PDB entry 4OSO | X-ray diffraction, 2.50 A resolution | chains A and B

[Chain A (and B)]
Molecule: Reductase homolog
Source organism: Streptomyces cyanogenus
Notes: chain B of this document is another copy of the same molecule, construct and numbering; everything in this record applies to it too
UniProt: Q9ZGC1 (Q9ZGC1_STRCY); numbering as in UniProt (aligned over 2-253)
Chain sequence (263 residues; each row starts with the number of its first residue; numbers below 1 keep their minus sign (Met-9 is residue -9)):
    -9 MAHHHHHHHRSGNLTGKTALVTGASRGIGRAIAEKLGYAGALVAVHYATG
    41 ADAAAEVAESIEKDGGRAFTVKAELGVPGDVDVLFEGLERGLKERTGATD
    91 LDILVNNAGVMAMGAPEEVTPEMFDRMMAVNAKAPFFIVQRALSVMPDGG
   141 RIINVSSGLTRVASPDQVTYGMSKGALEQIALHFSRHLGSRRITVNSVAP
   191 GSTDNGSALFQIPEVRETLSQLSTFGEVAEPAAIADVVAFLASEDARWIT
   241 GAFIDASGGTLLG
Not modelled in the structure: -9 to 1 (chain B: -9 to -2, 198-207)
Sequence notes: initiating methionine (-9); expression tag (-8 to 1)
Residues lining bound ligands:
  - rabelomycin (2V4): Met101, Met103, Ser147, Gly148, Leu149, Gln157, Tyr160, Pro190, Gly191, Ser192, Asn195, Leu199, Phe200, Leu209, Leu212, Thr250
  - NADP (NAP; NADP nicotinamide-adenine-dinucleotide phosphate): Gly13, Ala14, Ser15, Arg16, Gly17, Ile18, His36, Tyr37, Ala38, Thr39, Gly40, Ala63, Glu64, Leu65, Asn97, Ala98, Gly99, Val100, Met101, Arg116, Val120, Val145, Ser146, Ser147, Tyr160, Lys164, Pro190, Gly191, Ser192, Thr193, Asn195, Phe200

[Interface between chain A and chain B]
Residue-residue contacts - 60 pairs, chain A then chain B:
  Lys25(A) with Asp235(B), salt bridge
  Ser175(A) with Thr214(B), hydrogen bond (backbone-side chain); Leu252(B)
  Arg176(A) with Thr214(B); Leu252(B), hydrogen bond (side chain-backbone); Gly253(B), hydrogen bond (side chain-backbone)
  Gly179(A) with Thr214(B); Phe215(B)
  Arg182(A) with Phe215(B), hydrogen bond (side chain-backbone)
  Ser213(A) with Trp238(B)
  Thr214(A) with Ser175(B); Arg176(B); Gly179(B); Thr240(B)
  Phe215(A) with Gly179(B); Arg182(B), hydrogen bond (backbone-side chain); Arg237(B); Trp238(B), hydrophobic; Thr240(B)
  Glu217(A) with Arg182(B), salt bridge; Trp238(B)
  Val218(A) with Trp238(B)
  Ala219(A) with Trp238(B)
  Ala222(A) with Arg237(B)
  Ala223(A) with Arg237(B)
  Asp226(A) with Asp235(B); Arg237(B), salt bridge
  Val227(A) with Ile239(B), hydrophobic
  Phe230(A) with Asp226(B); Phe230(B), hydrophobic
  Asp235(A) with Asp226(B)
  Arg237(A) with Phe215(B); Ala222(B); Ala223(B); Asp226(B), salt bridge
  Trp238(A) with Ser213(B); Phe215(B), hydrophobic; Glu217(B); Ala219(B); Ala223(B), hydrophobic; Ala246(B); Ser247(B); Gly248(B), hydrogen bond (backbone-backbone)
  Ile239(A) with Val227(B), hydrophobic; Asp245(B)
  Thr240(A) with Thr214(B); Phe215(B); Gly248(B); Gly249(B)
  Gly241(A) with Leu252(B)
  Asp245(A) with Ile239(B)
  Ala246(A) with Trp238(B)
  Ser247(A) with Trp238(B)
  Gly248(A) with Trp238(B), hydrogen bond (backbone-backbone); Thr240(B)
  Gly249(A) with Thr240(B)
  Leu252(A) with Ser175(B); Arg176(B); Gly241(B)
  Gly253(A) with Arg176(B), hydrogen bond (backbone-side chain)
Other interface residues (no listed pair), chain A (36 interface residues in all): Leu172, Ser180, Thr184, Ile224, Ala242, Phe243, Ile244
Other interface residues (no listed pair), chain B (35 interface residues in all): Leu172, Ser180, Thr184, Val218, Ile224, Ala242, Phe243, Ile244

[Overview]
36 residues of chain A face 35 of chain B across their interface; the contacts include 8 hydrogen bonds and 4
salt bridges. Polar contacts include Lys25(A)-Asp235(B), Glu217(A)-Arg182(B) and Asp226(A)-Arg237(B). Chain A
binds NADP and rabelomycin.
Both chains are Reductase homolog (Streptomyces cyanogenus). Entry 4OSO (The crystal structure of landomycin
C-6 ketoreductase LanV with bound NADP and rabelomycin) was determined by X-ray diffraction together with 4OSP
from the same study.
